6ZLM - chains L and KA of the 72 polymer chains in the assembly; structure by electron microscopy, 4.30 A resolution (low resolution: residue-level contacts below are approximate; hydrogen-bond / salt-bridge calls are withheld).

== Chain L (and KA) ==
Name: Dihydrolipoyllysine-residue acetyltransferase component of pyruvate dehydrogenase complex, mitochondrial
Source organism: Neurospora crassa (strain ATCC 24698 / 74-OR23-1A / CBS 708.71 / DSM 1257 / FGSC 987)
Notes: EC 2.3.1.12; chain KA of this document is another copy of the same molecule, construct and numbering; everything in this record applies to it too
Reference sequence: P20285 (ODP2_NEUCR); numbering as in UniProt (aligned over 1-458)
Sequence (458 residues; numbered 1 to 458; the number before each row is that of its first residue):
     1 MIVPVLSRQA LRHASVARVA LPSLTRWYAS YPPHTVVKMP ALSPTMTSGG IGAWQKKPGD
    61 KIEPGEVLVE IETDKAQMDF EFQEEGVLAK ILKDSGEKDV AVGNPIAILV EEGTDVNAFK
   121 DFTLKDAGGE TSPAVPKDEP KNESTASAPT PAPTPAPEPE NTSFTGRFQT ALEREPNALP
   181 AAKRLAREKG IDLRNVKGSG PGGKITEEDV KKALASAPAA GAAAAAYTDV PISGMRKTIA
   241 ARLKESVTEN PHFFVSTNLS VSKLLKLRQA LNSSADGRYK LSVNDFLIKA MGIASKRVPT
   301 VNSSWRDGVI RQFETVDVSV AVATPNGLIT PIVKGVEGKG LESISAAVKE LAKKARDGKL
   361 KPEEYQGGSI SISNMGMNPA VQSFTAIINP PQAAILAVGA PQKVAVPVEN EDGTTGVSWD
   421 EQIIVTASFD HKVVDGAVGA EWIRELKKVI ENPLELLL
Unresolved in the structure: 1-226

== How chain L and chain KA interact ==
Contacting residue pairs - 59 pairs, chain L then chain KA:
  Tyr227(L) - Arg311(KA)
  Tyr227(L) - Gln312(KA)
  Tyr227(L) - Glu314(KA)
  Thr228(L) - Ile310(KA)
  Thr228(L) - Arg311(KA)
  Thr228(L) - Gln312(KA)
  Thr228(L) - Glu314(KA)
  Asp229(L) - Val309(KA)
  Asp229(L) - Ile310(KA)
  Asp229(L) - Arg311(KA)
  Val230(L) - Val309(KA)
  Val230(L) - Ile310(KA)
  Pro231(L) - Gly308(KA)
  Pro231(L) - Val309(KA)
  Ile232(L) - Trp305(KA)
  Ile232(L) - Gly308(KA)
  Ile232(L) - Val309(KA)
  Ile232(L) - Ile310(KA)
  Arg236(L) - Lys432(KA)
  Ala240(L) - Lys432(KA)
  Leu243(L) - Pro251(KA)
  Leu243(L) - His431(KA)
  Lys244(L) - Thr248(KA)
  Lys244(L) - Glu249(KA)
  Val247(L) - Pro251(KA)
  Phe254(L) - Phe254(KA)
  Ala323(L) - Ala437(KA)
  Gly327(L) - Asp435(KA)
  Leu328(L) - Asp435(KA)
  Met375(L) - Gly436(KA)
  Asn378(L) - Ala440(KA)
  Asn378(L) - Glu441(KA)
  Asn378(L) - Arg444(KA)
  Ala380(L) - Thr257(KA)
  Ala380(L) - Asn258(KA)
  Ala380(L) - Arg444(KA)
  Ala380(L) - Lys447(KA)
  Val381(L) - Val255(KA)
  Gln382(L) - Ser256(KA)
  Gln382(L) - Thr257(KA)
  Gln382(L) - Asn258(KA)
  Ser383(L) - Val255(KA)
  Ser383(L) - Ser256(KA)
  Phe384(L) - Phe254(KA)
  Phe384(L) - Val255(KA)
  Thr385(L) - Phe253(KA)
  Thr385(L) - Phe254(KA)
  Ile387(L) - Pro251(KA)
  Ile387(L) - His252(KA)
  Ile387(L) - Phe253(KA)
  Ile387(L) - His431(KA)
  Gln402(L) - Asn258(KA)
  Ala405(L) - Ala405(KA)
  Val417(L) - Val417(KA)
  Trp419(L) - Ala405(KA)
  Trp419(L) - Val406(KA)
  Trp419(L) - Pro407(KA)
  Trp419(L) - Thr415(KA)
  Trp419(L) - Val417(KA)
Interface residues without a listed pair, chain L (31 interface residues in all): Lys237, Ala386, Lys403
Interface residues without a listed pair, chain KA (36 interface residues in all): Val247, Arg306, Phe313, Gly416, Ile443

== In short ==
Chain L and chain KA form an interface of 31 and 36 residues respectively.
Both chains are Dihydrolipoyllysine-residue acetyltransferase component of pyruvate dehydrogenase complex,
mitochondrial (Neurospora crassa (strain ATCC 24698 / 74-OR23-1A / CBS 708.71 / DSM 1257 / FGSC 987)). Entry
6ZLM (Dihydrolipoyllysine-residue acetyltransferase component of fungal pyruvate dehydrogenase complex with
protein X bound) was determined by electron microscopy together with 6ZLO from the same study.
